PDB entry 5WSG | electron microscopy, 4.00 A resolution | chains R and E of the 45 polymer chains in the assembly

Chain R:
Molecule: Pre-mRNA-splicing factor CWC2
Source organism: Saccharomyces cerevisiae (strain ATCC 204508 / S288c)
UniProt: Q12046 (CWC2_YEAST); numbering as in UniProt (aligned over 1-339)
Sequence (339 residues; numbered 1 to 339; the number before each row is that of its first residue):
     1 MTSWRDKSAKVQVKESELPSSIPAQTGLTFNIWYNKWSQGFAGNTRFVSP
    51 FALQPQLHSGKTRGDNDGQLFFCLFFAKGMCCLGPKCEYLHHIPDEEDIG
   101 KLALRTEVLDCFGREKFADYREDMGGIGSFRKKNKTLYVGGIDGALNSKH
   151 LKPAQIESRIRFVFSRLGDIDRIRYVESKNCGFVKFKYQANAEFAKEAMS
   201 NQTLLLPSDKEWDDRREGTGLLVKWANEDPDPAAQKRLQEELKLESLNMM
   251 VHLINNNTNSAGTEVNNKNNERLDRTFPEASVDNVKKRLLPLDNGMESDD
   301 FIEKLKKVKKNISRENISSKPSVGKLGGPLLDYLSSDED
Disordered / not traced: 262-339
Metal / ion sites: Zn2+: Cys-73, Cys-81, Cys-87, His-91
Swiss-Prot annotation at these positions:
  - zinc finger: Asp-67 to Pro-94 (C3H1-type)
  - modified residue (Phosphoserine): Ser-335, Ser-336
  - mutagenesis: Cys-73 (C73Y: Inhibits cell growth), Gly-79 (G79D: No effect. Synthetic lethal when associated with CLF1 lacking a TPR domain), Cys-87 (C87H: Inhibits cell growth), Phe-186 (F186D: Inhibits cell growth)

Chain E:
Molecule: Saccharomyces cerevisiae S288c SNR6 snRNA
Source organism: Saccharomyces cerevisiae S288c
Sequence (112 nucleotides; each row starts with the number of its first residue):
     1 GUUCGCGAAGUAACCCUUCGUGGACAUUUGGUCAAUUUGAAACAAUACAG
    51 AGAUGAUCAGCAGUUCCCCUGCAUAAGGAUGAACCGUUUUACAAAGAGAU
   101 UUAUUUCGUUUU
Disordered / not traced: 104-112
Metal / ion sites: Mg2+ site 1: A59, U80; Mg2+ site 2: C61, G77; Mg2+ site 3: G78, U80 (shared with 1 residue of chain B; 1 residue of chain b); Mg2+ site 4 near G81 (its only coordinating residue here)

Interface between chain R and chain E:
Contacting residue pairs (38):
  Pro-19(R) / U36(E)  base contact
  Ser-20(R) / U36(E)  base contact
  Tyr-34(R) / A41(E)  base contact
  Lys-36(R) / A41(E)  salt bridge to the phosphate
  Trp-37(R) / A41(E)  hydrogen bond to the base
  Ser-38(R) / A41(E)  base contact
  Ser-38(R) / A42(E)  base contact
  Gln-39(R) / C43(E)  base contact
  Gly-40(R) / C43(E)  base contact
  Gly-40(R) / A44(E)  base contact
  Phe-41(R) / A44(E)  base contact
  Arg-46(R) / U37(E)  base contact
  Phe-47(R) / U37(E)  hydrogen bond to the base
  Val-48(R) / U37(E)  base contact
  Ser-49(R) / U37(E)  base contact
  Phe-72(R) / A34(E)  hydrogen bond to the base
  Cys-73(R) / A34(E)  base contact
  Leu-74(R) / A34(E)  hydrogen bond to the base
  Phe-75(R) / A34(E)  sugar contact
  Phe-75(R) / A35(E)  base contact
  Cys-81(R) / A35(E)  hydrogen bond to the base
  Cys-82(R) / A35(E)  hydrogen bond to the base
  Tyr-89(R) / A34(E)  base contact
  Phe-112(R) / A34(E)  hydrogen bond to the base
  Phe-117(R) / G39(E)  sugar contact
  Asp-119(R) / G39(E)  hydrogen bond to the base
  Tyr-120(R) / G39(E)  hydrogen bond to the base
  Arg-121(R) / U38(E)  sugar contact
  Arg-121(R) / A40(E)  base contact
  Gly-126(R) / U38(E)  base contact
  Ile-127(R) / G39(E)  hydrogen bond to the base
  Gly-128(R) / G39(E)  base contact
  Lys-196(R) / U38(E)  hydrogen bond to the base
  Ser-200(R) / U38(E)  hydrogen bond to the base
  Asn-201(R) / U37(E)  hydrogen bond to the sugar
  Leu-221(R) / U38(E)  base contact
  Leu-222(R) / U38(E)  base contact
  Val-223(R) / U38(E)  hydrogen bond to the base
Also at the interface, not in a pair above, chain R (43 interface residues in all): Leu-18, Ser-21, Pro-23, Asn-44, Thr-45, Pro-50, Leu-83, Gly-113, Glu-115
Also at the interface, not in a pair above, chain E (12 interface residues in all): C33

Overview:
The interface between chain R and chain E involves 43 residues on one side and 12 on the other, with 14
hydrogen bonds and 1 salt bridge. Polar contacts include Trp-37(R)/A41(E), Phe-47(R)/U37(E) and
Phe-72(R)/A34(E). From UniProt: 4 mutagenesis sites on chain R.
Here chain R is Pre-mRNA-splicing factor CWC2 (Saccharomyces cerevisiae (strain ATCC 204508 / S288c)) and
chain E is Saccharomyces cerevisiae S288c SNR6 snRNA (Saccharomyces cerevisiae S288c). Entry 5WSG (Cryo-EM
structure of the Catalytic Step II spliceosome (C* complex) at 4.0 angstrom resolution) was determined by
electron microscopy.
